8HSV - chains A and E of the 4 polymer chains in the assembly; structure by X-ray diffraction, 3.00 A resolution.

[Chain A]
Molecule: Beta-arrestin-1
Organism: Rattus norvegicus
UniProtKB: P29066 (ARRB1_RAT); numbering as in UniProt (aligned over 1-394)
Chain sequence (414 residues; numbered -19 to 394; the number before each row is that of its first residue; numbers below 1 keep their minus sign (Met-19 is residue -19)):
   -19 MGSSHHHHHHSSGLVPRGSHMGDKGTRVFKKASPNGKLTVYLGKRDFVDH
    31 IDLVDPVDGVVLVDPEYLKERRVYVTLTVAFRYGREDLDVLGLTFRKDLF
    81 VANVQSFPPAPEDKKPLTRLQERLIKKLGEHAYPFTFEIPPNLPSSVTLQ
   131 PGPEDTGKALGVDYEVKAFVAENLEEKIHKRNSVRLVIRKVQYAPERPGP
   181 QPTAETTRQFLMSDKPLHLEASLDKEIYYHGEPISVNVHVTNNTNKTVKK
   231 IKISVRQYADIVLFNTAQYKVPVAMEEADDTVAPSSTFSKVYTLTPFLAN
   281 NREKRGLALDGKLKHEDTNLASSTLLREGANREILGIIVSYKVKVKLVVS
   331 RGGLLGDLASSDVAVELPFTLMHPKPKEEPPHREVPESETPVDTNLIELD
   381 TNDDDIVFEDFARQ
Disordered / not traced: -19 to 3, 334-338, 360-382
Sequence notes: initiating methionine (-19); expression tag (-18 to 0); engineered mutation Val59 (Cys in P29066), Ser125 (Cys in P29066), Leu140 (Cys in P29066), Val150 (Cys in P29066), Val242 (Cys in P29066), Val251 (Cys in P29066), Ser269 (Cys in P29066)
UniProt features mapped onto this chain:
  - binding site (1D-myo-inositol hexakisphosphate): Lys250, Met255, Lys324, Lys326
  - modified residue: Tyr47 (Phosphotyrosine)
  - mutagenesis: Val53 (V53D: Inhibits internalization of EDNRA, EDNRB and ADRB2. No effect on interaction with SRC; impairs ADRB2- and HTR1A-mediated ERK phosphorylation; impairs sequestration of ADRB2), Pro91 (P91G: Impairs interaction with SRC; impairs ADRB2- and HTR1A-mediated ERK phosphorylation; no effect on sequestration of ADRB2; when associated with E-121), Pro121 (P121E: Impairs interaction with SRC; impairs ADRB2- and HTR1A-mediated ERK phosphorylation; no effect on sequestration of ADRB2; when associated with G-91)

[Chain E]
Molecule: peptide from E3 ubiquitin-protein ligase Mdm2
Notes: EC 2.3.2.27
UniProtKB: D3ZVH5 (D3ZVH5_RAT); residues 210-227 here correspond to UniProt positions 191-208 (UniProt number = residue number - 19)
Chain sequence (18 residues; row label = number of the first residue in the row):
   210 DLDDGVSDHSADCLDQDS
Disordered / not traced: 210, 226-227

[How chain A and chain E interact]
Pairs across the interface (15; chain A residue first):
  Lys11(A) - Asp221(E)  salt bridge
  Arg62(A) - Asp217(E)  salt bridge
  Leu68(A) - Asp217(E)
  Leu68(A) - His218(E)
  Leu68(A) - Ser219(E)
  Leu68(A) - Ala220(E)
  Arg76(A) - Asp217(E)  salt bridge
  Asn83(A) - Gly214(E)  hydrogen bond (side chain-backbone)
  Glu145(A) - Asp217(E)
  Lys147(A) - Asp217(E)
  Lys160(A) - Ala220(E)  hydrogen bond (side chain-backbone)
  Val164(A) - Asp221(E)
  Arg165(A) - Ser219(E)
  Arg165(A) - Asp221(E)  hydrogen bond (backbone-side chain)
  Lys294(A) - Leu223(E)
Also at the interface, not in a pair above, chain A (17 interface residues in all): Thr56, Thr58, Asp69, Val81, Lys157, Ser163
Also at the interface, not in a pair above, chain E (11 interface residues in all): Val215, Ser216, Cys222, Asp224

[Summary]
Chain A and chain E form an interface of 17 and 11 residues respectively, with 3 hydrogen bonds and 3 salt
bridges. Among the polar pairs are Lys11(A)-Asp221(E), Arg62(A)-Asp217(E) and Arg76(A)-Asp217(E).
Chain A is Beta-arrestin-1 (Rattus norvegicus) and chain E is peptide from E3 ubiquitin-protein ligase Mdm2;
the structure, The structure of rat beta-arrestin1 in complex with a rat Mdm2 peptide, was determined by X-ray
diffraction, deposited together with 8HST.
